1XVT - chain A; structure by X-ray diffraction, 2.30 A resolution.

Chain A:
Molecule: Crotonobetainyl-CoA:carnitine CoA-transferase
Organism: Escherichia coli
Notes: EC 2.8.3.-
Reference sequence: P31572 (CAIB_ECOLI); numbering as in UniProt (aligned over 1-405)
Amino-acid sequence (408 residues; row label = number of the first residue in the row; numbers below 1 keep their minus sign (Gly-2 is residue -2)):
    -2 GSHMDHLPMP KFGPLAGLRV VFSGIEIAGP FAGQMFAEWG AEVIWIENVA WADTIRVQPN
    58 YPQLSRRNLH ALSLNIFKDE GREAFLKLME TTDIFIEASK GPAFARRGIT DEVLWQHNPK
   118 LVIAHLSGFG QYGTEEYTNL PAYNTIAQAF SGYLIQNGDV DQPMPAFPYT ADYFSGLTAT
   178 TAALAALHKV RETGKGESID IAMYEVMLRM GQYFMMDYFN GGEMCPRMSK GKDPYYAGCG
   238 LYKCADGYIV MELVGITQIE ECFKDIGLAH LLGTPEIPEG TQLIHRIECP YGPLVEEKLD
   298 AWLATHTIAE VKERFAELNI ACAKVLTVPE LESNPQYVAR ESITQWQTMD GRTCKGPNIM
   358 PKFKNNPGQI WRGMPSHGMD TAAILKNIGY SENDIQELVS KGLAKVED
Not modelled in the structure: -2 to 3
Differences from the reference sequence: cloning artifact (-2 to 0); modified residue (1, 6, 32, 86, 161, 200, 204, 207, 212-213, 221, 225, 248, 346, 357, 371, 376)
Modified positions: Mse1 (selenomethionine); Mse6, Mse32, Mse86, Mse161, Mse200, Mse204, Mse207, Mse212, Mse213, Mse221, Mse225, Mse248, Mse346, Mse357, Mse371, Mse376 (selenomethionine; parent Met)
Ligand contacts: coenzyme A (COA): Ser20, Ile22, Glu23, Ile24, Ala25, Ile43, Glu44, Asn45, Leu71, Asn72, Ile73, Phe74, Ala95, Ser96, Lys97, Ala100, Arg103, Arg104, Leu123, Ser124, Gly125, Leu137, Pro138, Ala139, Tyr140, Asp169, Mse200, Gln255, Asn316
Swiss-Prot annotation at these positions:
  - active site: Asp169 (Nucleophile)
  - binding site (CoA): Lys97, Arg104
  - natural variant: Val187 (V187A: In strain: O44:K74), Thr302 (T302A: In strain: O44:K74)

Summary:
Ligands of chain A: coenzyme A. UniProt lists active-site residue Asp169 and CoA-binding residues Lys97 and
Arg104.
Chain A is Crotonobetainyl-CoA:carnitine CoA-transferase (Escherichia coli); the structure, Crystal Structure
of Native CaiB in complex with coenzyme A, was determined by X-ray diffraction together with 1XK7, 1XVU and
1XVV from the same study.
